6EVM - chains A and C; structure by X-ray diffraction, 2.00 A resolution.

Chain A:
Protein: Prolyl 4-hydroxylase subunit alpha-2
From: Homo sapiens
Notes: EC 1.14.11.2
Reference sequence: O15460 (P4HA2_HUMAN); residues 144-238 here correspond to UniProt positions 163-257 (UniProt number = residue number + 19)
Sequence (102 residues; numbered 137 to 238; the number before each row is that of its first residue):
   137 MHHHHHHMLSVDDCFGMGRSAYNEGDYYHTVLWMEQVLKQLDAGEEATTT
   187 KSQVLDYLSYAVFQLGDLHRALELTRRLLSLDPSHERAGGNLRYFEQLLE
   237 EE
Disordered / not traced: 137-143
Construct notes: initiating methionine (137); expression tag (138-143)
Reported in the primary citation:
  - contacts within the chain: Asp192-Arg223 (salt bridge)
  - conformationally variable residues (side-chain flip): Asp192, Tyr196, Arg223

Chain C:
Protein: Pro-9
Sequence (9 residues; each row starts with the number of its first residue):
     1 PPPPPPPPP

Chain A / chain C interface:
Contacting residue pairs (18; chain A residue first):
  Arg155(A) with Pro9(C), hydrogen bond (side chain-backbone)
  Tyr158(A) with Pro6(C); Pro7(C), hydrogen bond (side chain-backbone); Pro8(C)
  Asn159(A) with Pro9(C), hydrogen bond (side chain-backbone)
  Asp192(A) with Pro7(C)
  Tyr193(A) with Pro7(C), hydrophobic; Pro8(C), hydrogen bond (side chain-backbone); Pro9(C)
  Tyr196(A) with Pro6(C); Pro7(C)
  Arg223(A) with Pro4(C); Pro5(C); Pro6(C); Pro7(C); Pro8(C)
  Gly226(A) with Pro4(C)
  Asn227(A) with Pro4(C)
Also at the interface, not in a pair above, chain A (11 interface residues in all): Glu222, Tyr230
Also at the interface, not in a pair above, chain C (7 interface residues in all): Pro3
The authors on this interface:
  - specific contacts: Arg155(A)-Pro9(C) (hydrogen bond), Tyr158(A)-Pro7(C) (hydrogen bond), Asn159(A)-Pro9(C) (hydrogen bond), Asp192(A)-Pro7(C), Tyr193(A)-Pro8(C) (hydrogen bond), Tyr193(A)-Pro7(C), Tyr196(A)-Pro7(C), Arg223(A)-Pro7(C), Asn227(A)-Pro5(C) (water-mediated contact)
  - interface residues, chain A: Gln233(A)

In short:
11 residues of chain A and 7 residues of chain C are in contact, with 4 hydrogen bonds. Polar contacts include
Arg155(A)-Pro9(C), Tyr158(A)-Pro7(C) and Asn159(A)-Pro9(C). The paper describes hydrogen bonds between
Arg155(A) and Pro9(C), Tyr158(A) and Pro7(C) and Asn159(A) and Pro9(C) among others; contacts between
Asp192(A) and Pro7(C), Tyr193(A) and Pro7(C) and Tyr196(A) and Pro7(C) among others; a water-mediated contact
between Asn227(A) and Pro5(C). The paper reports the interface residue Gln233(A); conformational variability
at Asp192(A), Tyr196(A) and Arg223(A).
Chain A is Prolyl 4-hydroxylase subunit alpha-2 (Homo sapiens) and chain C is Pro-9; the structure, Crystal
structure of a Pro-9 complexed peptide-substrate-binding domain of human type II collagen prolyl
4-hydroxylase, was determined by X-ray diffraction (same publication as 6EVL, 6EVN, 6EVO and 6EVP).
